PDB entry 6IGA | X-ray diffraction, 2.78 A resolution | chains B and C of the 4 polymer chains in the assembly

# Chain B (and C)
Name: Argininosuccinate lyase
Organism: Mycobacterium tuberculosis (strain ATCC 25618 / H37Rv)
Notes: EC 4.3.2.1; chain C of this document is another copy of the same molecule, construct and numbering; everything in this record applies to it too
UniProt: P9WPY7 (ARLY_MYCTU); residues 1-470 here = UniProt positions 1-470
Sequence (470 residues; row label = number of the first residue in the row):
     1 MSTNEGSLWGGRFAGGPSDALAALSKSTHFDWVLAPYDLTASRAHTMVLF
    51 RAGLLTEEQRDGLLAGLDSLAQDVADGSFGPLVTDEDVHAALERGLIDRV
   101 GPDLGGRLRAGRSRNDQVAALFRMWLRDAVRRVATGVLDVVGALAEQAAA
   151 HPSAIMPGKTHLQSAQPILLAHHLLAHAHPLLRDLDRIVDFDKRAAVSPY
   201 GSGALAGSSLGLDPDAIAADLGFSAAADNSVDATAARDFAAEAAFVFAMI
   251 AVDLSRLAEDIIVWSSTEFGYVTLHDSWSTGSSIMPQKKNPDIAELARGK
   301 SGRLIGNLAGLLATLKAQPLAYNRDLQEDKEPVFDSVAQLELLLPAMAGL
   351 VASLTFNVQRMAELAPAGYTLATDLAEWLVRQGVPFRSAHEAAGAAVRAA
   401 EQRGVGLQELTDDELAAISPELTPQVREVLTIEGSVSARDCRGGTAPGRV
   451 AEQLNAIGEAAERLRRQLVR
Disordered / not traced: 1-15

# Interface between chain B and chain C
Pairs across the interface (65):
  Lys-159(B) with Thr-267(C); Glu-268(C), salt bridge
  Thr-160(B) with Asn-290(C)
  His-161(B) with Asn-290(C), hydrogen bond; Pro-291(C); Asp-292(C), salt bridge; Glu-295(C), salt bridge
  Leu-162(B) with Ile-262(C); Val-263(C), hydrophobic; Ser-266(C)
  Gln-163(B) with Ser-265(C), hydrogen bond (side chain-backbone); Ser-266(C); Thr-267(C); Lys-289(C), hydrogen bond (side chain-backbone); Asn-290(C)
  Ser-164(B) with Thr-267(C), hydrogen bond; Lys-288(C), hydrogen bond (backbone-side chain)
  Ala-165(B) with Lys-288(C)
  Glu-259(B) with Glu-259(C)
  Ile-262(B) with Leu-162(C)
  Ser-265(B) with Gln-163(C), hydrogen bond (backbone-side chain)
  Ser-266(B) with Leu-162(C); Gln-163(C); Phe-269(C)
  Thr-267(B) with Lys-159(C); Ser-164(C)
  Glu-268(B) with Lys-159(C), salt bridge; Glu-268(C); Phe-269(C); Tyr-271(C), hydrogen bond; Leu-364(C)
  Phe-269(B) with Ser-266(C); Glu-268(C); Phe-269(C), hydrophobic
  Tyr-271(B) with Glu-268(C), hydrogen bond
  Ile-284(B) with Ala-372(C), hydrophobic; His-390(C); Ala-393(C), hydrophobic; Gly-394(C); Val-397(C)
  Met-285(B) with Gly-368(C); Tyr-369(C); Thr-373(C)
  Lys-288(B) with Gln-163(C); Ser-164(C)
  Lys-289(B) with Gln-163(C)
  Asn-290(B) with His-161(C); Gln-163(C)
  Pro-291(B) with His-161(C)
  Asp-292(B) with His-161(C), salt bridge
  Glu-295(B) with His-161(C), salt bridge
  Ala-313(B) with Lys-316(C), hydrogen bond (backbone-side chain)
  Thr-314(B) with Lys-316(C)
  Lys-316(B) with Ala-313(C), hydrogen bond (side chain-backbone); Lys-316(C), hydrogen bond (backbone-side chain)
  Leu-364(B) with Glu-268(C)
  Gly-368(B) with Met-285(C)
  Tyr-369(B) with Met-285(C)
  Thr-370(B) with Met-285(C)
  Ala-372(B) with Ile-284(C), hydrophobic
  Thr-373(B) with Met-285(C)
  His-390(B) with Ile-284(C)
  Ala-393(B) with Ile-284(C), hydrophobic
  Gly-394(B) with Ile-284(C)
  Val-397(B) with Ile-284(C)
Interface residues without a listed pair, chain B (37 interface residues in all): Val-263
Interface residues without a listed pair, chain C (38 interface residues in all): Pro-157, Thr-160, Thr-314, Thr-370, Ala-376

# In short
37 residues of chain B and 38 residues of chain C are in contact; the contacts include 11 hydrogen bonds and 6
salt bridges. Polar pairs include Lys-159(B)/Glu-268(C), His-161(B)/Asp-292(C) and His-161(B)/Glu-295(C).
Chain B and chain C are both Argininosuccinate lyase (Mycobacterium tuberculosis (strain ATCC 25618 / H37Rv));
the structure, Crystal structure of argininosuccinate lyase from Mycobacterium tuberculosis, was determined by
X-ray diffraction together with 6IG5 from the same study.
